7PPO - chains A and C of the 3 polymer chains in the assembly; structure by electron microscopy, 2.91 A resolution.

Chain A:
Protein: Ubiquitinating/deubiquitinating enzyme SdeA
Organism: Legionella pneumophila
Notes: EC 3.4.22.-, 2.3.2.-, 2.4.2.31
Reference sequence: Q5ZTK4 (SDEA_LEGPH); residue numbers follow UniProt; this construct covers 231-1190
Chain sequence (979 residues; numbered 212 to 1190; the number before each row is that of its first residue):
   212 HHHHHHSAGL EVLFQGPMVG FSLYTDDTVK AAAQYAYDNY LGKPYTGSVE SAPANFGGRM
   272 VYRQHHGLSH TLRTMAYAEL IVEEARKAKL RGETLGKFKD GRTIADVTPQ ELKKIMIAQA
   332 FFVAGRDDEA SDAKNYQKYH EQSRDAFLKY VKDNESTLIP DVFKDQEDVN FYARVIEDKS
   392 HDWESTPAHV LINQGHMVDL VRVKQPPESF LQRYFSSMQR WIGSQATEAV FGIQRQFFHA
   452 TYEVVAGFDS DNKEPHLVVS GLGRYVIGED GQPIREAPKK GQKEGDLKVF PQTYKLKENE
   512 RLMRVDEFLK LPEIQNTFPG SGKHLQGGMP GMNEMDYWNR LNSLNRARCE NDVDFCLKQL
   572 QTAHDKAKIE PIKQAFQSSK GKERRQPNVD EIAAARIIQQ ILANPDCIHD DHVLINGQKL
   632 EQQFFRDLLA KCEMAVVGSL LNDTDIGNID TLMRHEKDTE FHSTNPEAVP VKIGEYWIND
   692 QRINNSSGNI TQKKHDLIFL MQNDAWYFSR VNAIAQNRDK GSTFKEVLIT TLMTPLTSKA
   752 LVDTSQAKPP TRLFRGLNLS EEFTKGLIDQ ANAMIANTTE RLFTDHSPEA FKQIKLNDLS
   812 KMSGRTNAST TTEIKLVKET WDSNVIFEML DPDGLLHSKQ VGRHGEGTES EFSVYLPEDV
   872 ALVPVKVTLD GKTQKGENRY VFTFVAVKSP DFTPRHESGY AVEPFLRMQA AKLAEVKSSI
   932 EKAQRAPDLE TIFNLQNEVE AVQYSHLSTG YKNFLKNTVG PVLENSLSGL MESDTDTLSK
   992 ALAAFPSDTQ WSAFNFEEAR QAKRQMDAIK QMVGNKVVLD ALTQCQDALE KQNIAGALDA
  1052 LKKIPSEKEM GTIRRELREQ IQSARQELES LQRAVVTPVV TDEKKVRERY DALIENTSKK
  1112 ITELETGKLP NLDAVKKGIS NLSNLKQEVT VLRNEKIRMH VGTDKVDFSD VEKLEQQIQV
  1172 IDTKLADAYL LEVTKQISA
Not modelled in the structure: 212-230, 507-509, 591-757, 854-857, 905-1190
Modified residues: E860 ((2S)-5-[[5-(6-aminopurin-9-yl)-3,4-bis(oxidanyl)furan-2-yl]methoxy-oxidanyl-phosphoryl]oxy-2-azanyl-5-oxidanylidene-pentanoic acid; 86N)
Sequence notes: expression tag (212-230)
UniProt features mapped onto this chain:
  - binding site (NAD(+)): R766 to E772, E862
  - mutagenesis: H277 (H277A: Defective in substrate ubiquitination), E340 (E340A: Defective in substrate ubiquitination), H407 (H407A: Defective in substrate ubiquitination)
From the paper describing this entry:
  - post-translational modification sites: E862
  - conformationally variable residues (order/disorder transition): R854 to T859

Chain C:
Protein: Calmodulin-dependent glutamylase SidJ
Organism: Legionella pneumophila
Notes: EC 6.-.-.-
Reference sequence: Q5ZTK6 (SIDJ_LEGPH); numbering as in UniProt (aligned over 99-873)
Chain sequence (794 residues; each row starts with the number of its first residue):
    81 HHHHHHSAGL EVLFQGPMVK QYYFARRGET STHDTSLPPP VKVLSGRSIP LKEIPFETTR
   141 NELVQIYLTS VDQLIKSNKL NSIPSQQIAS HYLFLRSLAN SETDGIKKNQ ILSLAKPLGI
   201 YLASKEPHVW KTINELIEKS EYPIIHYLKN NRAHSNFMLA LIHEYHKEPL TKNQSAFVQK
   261 FRDSSVFLFP NPIYTAWLAH SYDEDSSFNP MFRERLSTNF YHSTLTDNLL LRTEPKEVTL
   321 SSEHHYKKEK GPIDSSFRYQ MSSDRLLRIQ GRTLLFSTPQ NDVVAVKVQK RGEPKSTLEE
   381 EFQMADYLLK HQSRLDVYSK LPQPLGQYSV KKSEILEISR GSLDFERFKT LIGDSKDLEV
   441 YVYKAPLTYF TYLHDKNQDL EDLTASVKTN VHDLFVLLRE GIMFPQLADI FHTHFGEDER
   501 EDKGRYQALV QLLNVLQFQL GRIDKWQKAV EYVNLRSSGL ADLGDSLPIT SLFTSSDFTK
   561 HYFSALLTGG YHPTFFDKSS GTANSLFTGK RRLFGNYLYL NTIAEYLLVI QLTLGSYGDK
   621 VTRDMMDKPK KEAVWRELAN VMFTSCAEAI HIMTGIPQSR ALTLLKQRAN IEKHFRQTQF
   681 WMTPDYSKLD EDTLQMEQYS IYSGEPEYEF TDKLVSGVGL SVDGTHQDLG GYNRESPLRE
   741 LEKLLYATVT LIEGTMQLDK EFFKQLQQVE KILSGEIKTD ANSCFEAVAQ LLDLARPRCH
   801 FQKRLVLSYY EEAKLKYPSA PTDAYDSRFQ VVAKTNAAIT IQRFWRETRK NLSENSDIES
   861 EKPESERTTD KRLK
Not modelled in the structure: 81-99, 849-874
Sequence notes: expression tag (81-98); variant T138 (Ala in Q5ZTK6), V151 (Ile in Q5ZTK6), Q153 (Lys in Q5ZTK6), I200 (Thr in Q5ZTK6), T212 (Met in Q5ZTK6), R371 (Lys in Q5ZTK6), Q383 (Glu in Q5ZTK6), S393 (Arg in Q5ZTK6), Y398 (His in Q5ZTK6), G433 (Asp in Q5ZTK6), L447 (Gln in Q5ZTK6), T448 (Ser in Q5ZTK6), M483 (Val in Q5ZTK6), T725 (Val in Q5ZTK6), Q767 (Glu in Q5ZTK6), R798 (Gly in Q5ZTK6), K834 (Arg in Q5ZTK6), T848 (Ala in Q5ZTK6), N855 (Lys in Q5ZTK6), E859 (Asp in Q5ZTK6), K874; engineered mutation A565 (Glu in Q5ZTK6)
Ion coordination: Mg2+ near T493 (its only coordinating residue here)
UniProt features mapped onto this chain:
  - binding site (Mg(2+)): D542, D545
  - mutagenesis: I841 (I841A: Complete loss of interaction with host calmodulin; in association with A-842), Q842 (Q842A: Complete loss of interaction with host calmodulin; in association with A-841)
From the paper describing this entry:
  - binding site for Mg2+: R500
  - conformationally variable residues (order/disorder transition): H492 to E501
  - post-translational modification sites: K370, E497 to E499
  - mutagenesis - K370A: abolished catalytic activity on autoAMPylation
  - mutagenesis - K370A: decreased catalytic activity on SdeA adenylylation
  - mutagenesis - K370A: decreased catalytic activity on SdeA glutamylation
  - mutagenesis - K370A: unchanged catalytic activity (ATP hydrolysis)
  - catalytic residues: K367
  - mutagenesis - K367A: abolished catalytic activity (ATP hydrolysis)
  - mutagenesis - E565A: decreased catalytic activity with Ubiquitinating/deubiquitinating enzyme SdeA (chain A)
  - mutagenesis - E565A: increased binding to Ubiquitinating/deubiquitinating enzyme SdeA (chain A)
  - mutagenesis - R500A: increased catalytic activity on autoAMPylation
  - mutagenesis - R500A: decreased catalytic activity on glutamylation of SdeA

Interface between chain A and chain C:
Pairs across the interface (64; chain A residue first):
  G231(A) - R295(C)
  F232(A) - R295(C)
  S233(A) - R295(C)
  T236(A) - R293(C)
  T236(A) - E294(C)
  T236(A) - R295(C)
  E366(A) - H208(C)
  P371(A) - S165(C)
  P371(A) - V209(C)  hydrophobic
  K375(A) - K205(C)
  Y453(A) - M696(C)
  N556(A) - M696(C)
  F566(A) - M696(C)  hydrophobic
  K569(A) - E705(C)  hydrogen bond (side chain-backbone)
  Q570(A) - M696(C)  hydrogen bond
  Q570(A) - Y699(C)
  Q572(A) - R293(C)
  T573(A) - Y699(C)  hydrogen bond
  K759(A) - T711(C)  hydrogen bond (side chain-backbone)
  K759(A) - K713(C)
  T762(A) - E709(C)  hydrogen bond
  E824(A) - F518(C)
  E824(A) - Q519(C)  hydrogen bond
  I825(A) - S297(C)
  K826(A) - N299(C)
  K826(A) - F300(C)  hydrogen bond (side chain-backbone)
  K826(A) - F518(C)
  L827(A) - F518(C)
  K829(A) - Q259(C)  hydrogen bond (backbone-side chain)
  K829(A) - R262(C)  hydrogen bond (backbone-side chain)
  E830(A) - Q259(C)
  E830(A) - L516(C)
  E830(A) - F518(C)
  T831(A) - Q259(C)
  T831(A) - L516(C)
  T831(A) - H572(C)
  T831(A) - T574(C)
  W832(A) - T574(C)
  D833(A) - Q259(C)
  D833(A) - R262(C)  salt bridge
  Q851(A) - N733(C)
  G858(A) - L516(C)
  E860(A) - H492(C)
  E860(A) - R500(C)
  E860(A) - D502(C)
  E860(A) - R505(C)
  E860(A) - Y506(C)
  E860(A) - Q507(C)
  E860(A) - V510(C)
  E860(A) - Q517(C)
  E860(A) - Q519(C)
  E860(A) - L520(C)
  E860(A) - G521(C)
  E860(A) - N733(C)
  E860(A) - R734(C)
  T879(A) - R295(C)
  D881(A) - E294(C)
  D881(A) - L296(C)
  T884(A) - H243(C)
  Q885(A) - H243(C)  hydrogen bond (backbone-side chain)
  Q885(A) - S255(C)  hydrogen bond
  Q885(A) - V258(C)
  Q885(A) - Q259(C)
  G887(A) - H243(C)
Also at the interface, not in a pair above, chain A (46 interface residues in all): K241, S367, I370, D372, R559, D565, P760, P761, F863, K883, K886, R890, V892
Also at the interface, not in a pair above, chain C (51 interface residues in all): Q166, E206, L250, K252, K260, V515, Q695, S703, G704, D712, Y732, E735
The authors on this interface:
  - pairs named by the authors: T236(A)-E294(C) (backbone contact), F566(A)-M696(C) (hydrophobic contact), F566(A)-Y699(C) (hydrophobic contact), Q572(A)-R293(C) (hydrogen bond), L827(A)-F518(C) (hydrophobic contact), E830(A)-K260(C), T831(A)-Q259(C) (backbone contact), D833(A)-R262(C) (salt bridge), Q885(A)-Q259(C) (hydrogen bond)
  - interface residues, chain A: I825(A), K826(A), Q851(A)
  - interface residues, chain C: P290(C), Y732(C), N733(C)

In short:
The interface between chain A and chain C involves 46 residues on one side and 51 on the other; the contacts
include 11 hydrogen bonds and 1 salt bridge. Among the polar pairs are D833(A)-R262(C), K569(A)-E705(C) and
Q570(A)-M696(C). The paper describes backbone contacts between T236(A) and E294(C) and T831(A) and Q259(C);
hydrophobic contacts between F566(A) and M696(C), F566(A) and Y699(C) and L827(A) and F518(C); hydrogen bonds
between Q572(A) and R293(C) and Q885(A) and Q259(C). The paper reports the catalytic residue K367(C); K370A of
chain C abolishes catalytic activity on autoAMPylation; 4 substitutions were tested in all.
Chain A is Ubiquitinating/deubiquitinating enzyme SdeA and chain C is Calmodulin-dependent glutamylase SidJ,
both from Legionella pneumophila; the structure, Structure of SidJ/CaM bound to SdeA in pre-glutamylation
state, was determined by electron microscopy, deposited together with 7PQE.
